PDB entry 1ID3 | X-ray diffraction, 3.10 A resolution | chains C and D of the 10 polymer chains in the assembly

== Chain C ==
Molecule: Histone H2A.1
From: Saccharomyces cerevisiae
Reference sequence: P04911 (H2A1_YEAST); residues 1-131 here = UniProt positions 1-131
Amino-acid sequence (131 residues; each row starts with the number of its first residue):
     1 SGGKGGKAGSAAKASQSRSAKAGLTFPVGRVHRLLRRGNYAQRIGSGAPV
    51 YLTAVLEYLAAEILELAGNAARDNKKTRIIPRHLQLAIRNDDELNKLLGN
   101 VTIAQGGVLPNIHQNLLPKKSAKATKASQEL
Unresolved in the structure: 1-15, 126-131
Ion coordination: Mn2+: D91, E93
Swiss-Prot annotation at these positions:
  - site: K120 (Not ubiquitinated)
  - modified residue: K120 (N6-malonyllysine)

== Chain D ==
Molecule: Histone H2B.2
From: Saccharomyces cerevisiae
Reference sequence: P02294 (H2B2_YEAST); residues 1-130 here = UniProt positions 1-130
Amino-acid sequence (130 residues; numbered 1 to 130; the number before each row is that of its first residue):
     1 SSAAEKKPASKAPAEKKPAAKKTSTSVDGKKRSKVRKETYSSYIYKVLKQ
    51 THPDTGISQKSMSILNSFVNDIFERIATEASKLAAYNKKSTISAREIQTA
   101 VRLILPGELAKHAVSEGTRAVTKYSSSTQA
Unresolved in the structure: 1-35, 129-130
Ion coordination: Mn2+: H112 (shared with 1 residue of chain G; 1 residue of chain H)
Swiss-Prot annotation at these positions:
  - modified residue (N6-acetyllysine): K7, K17, K22
  - cross-link (Glycyl lysine isopeptide (Lys-Gly)): K7 (interchain with G-Cter in SUMO), K17 (interchain with G-Cter in SUMO)
Reported in the primary citation:
  - Mn2+ coordination: E108, H112
  - post-translational modification sites: K123 (citing earlier work)

== Chain C / chain D interface ==
Contacting residue pairs (106; chain C residue first):
  R18(C) - Y124(D)
  K21(C) - K123(D)
  K21(C) - Y124(D)
  K21(C) - S127(D)
  A22(C) - A120(D)
  A22(C) - K123(D)
  L24(C) - A120(D)  hydrophobic
  T25(C) - Y43(D)
  T25(C) - K46(D)
  T25(C) - Q50(D)  hydrogen bond
  F26(C) - Y40(D)  hydrophobic
  F26(C) - Y43(D)  hydrophobic
  F26(C) - I44(D)  hydrophobic
  F26(C) - V47(D)  hydrophobic
  P27(C) - Y43(D)
  R30(C) - E38(D)  salt bridge
  R30(C) - T39(D)  hydrogen bond (side chain-backbone)
  R30(C) - Y43(D)  hydrogen bond
  V31(C) - F73(D)  hydrophobic
  R33(C) - E38(D)  salt bridge
  L34(C) - Y40(D)
  L34(C) - F73(D)  hydrophobic
  L35(C) - F73(D)  hydrophobic
  L35(C) - A77(D)  hydrophobic
  Y40(C) - F73(D)
  Y40(C) - E74(D)  hydrogen bond
  Y40(C) - A77(D)  hydrophobic
  Y40(C) - S81(D)  hydrogen bond (backbone-side chain)
  Y40(C) - I92(D)  hydrophobic
  A41(C) - S90(D)
  A41(C) - I92(D)  hydrophobic
  Q42(C) - S90(D)  hydrogen bond (backbone-backbone)
  R43(C) - S90(D)  hydrogen bond (backbone-backbone)
  R43(C) - T91(D)
  R43(C) - I92(D)  hydrogen bond (backbone-backbone)
  I44(C) - T91(D)
  I44(C) - I92(D)
  G45(C) - T91(D)
  G45(C) - I92(D)  hydrogen bond (backbone-backbone)
  G47(C) - A94(D)
  G47(C) - V121(D)
  A48(C) - I92(D)
  A48(C) - S93(D)
  A48(C) - A94(D)  hydrophobic
  A48(C) - I97(D)  hydrophobic
  V50(C) - A120(D)
  V50(C) - V121(D)  hydrophobic
  Y51(C) - A94(D)  hydrophobic
  Y51(C) - I97(D)  hydrophobic
  Y51(C) - Q98(D)  hydrogen bond
  Y51(C) - V114(D)
  Y51(C) - G117(D)
  Y51(C) - T118(D)
  Y51(C) - V121(D)
  L52(C) - F73(D)  hydrophobic
  L52(C) - I76(D)  hydrophobic
  A54(C) - E116(D)
  A54(C) - G117(D)
  A54(C) - A120(D)  hydrophobic
  V55(C) - I76(D)  hydrophobic
  V55(C) - V101(D)  hydrophobic
  V55(C) - A113(D)  hydrophobic
  L56(C) - V69(D)
  L56(C) - F73(D)  hydrophobic
  E57(C) - V47(D)
  Y58(C) - L109(D)
  Y58(C) - H112(D)
  Y58(C) - A113(D)
  L59(C) - I72(D)  hydrophobic
  A61(C) - V47(D)  hydrophobic
  E62(C) - L109(D)
  I63(C) - L65(D)  hydrophobic
  I63(C) - F68(D)  hydrophobic
  L64(C) - I44(D)
  L64(C) - L48(D)  hydrophobic
  L64(C) - L65(D)  hydrophobic
  E65(C) - H52(D)  salt bridge
  T77(C) - T55(D)
  T77(C) - G56(D)  hydrogen bond (backbone-backbone)
  R78(C) - G56(D)
  R78(C) - S58(D)
  I79(C) - T55(D)
  I79(C) - G56(D)  hydrogen bond (backbone-backbone)
  I79(C) - I57(D)
  I79(C) - S58(D)  hydrogen bond (backbone-backbone)
  I79(C) - S61(D)  hydrogen bond (backbone-side chain)
  I80(C) - S58(D)
  I80(C) - S61(D)  hydrogen bond (backbone-side chain)
  P81(C) - S61(D)
  P81(C) - I64(D)  hydrophobic
  L84(C) - S61(D)
  L84(C) - I64(D)  hydrophobic
  L84(C) - L65(D)  hydrophobic
  E93(C) - P106(D)
  E93(C) - E108(D)
  E93(C) - L109(D)
  L94(C) - L109(D)  hydrophobic
  K96(C) - P106(D)
  L97(C) - I72(D)  hydrophobic
  L97(C) - R75(D)  hydrogen bond (backbone-side chain)
  L97(C) - I104(D)
  L97(C) - L105(D)  hydrophobic
  L98(C) - F68(D)  hydrophobic
  V101(C) - D71(D)
  V101(C) - R75(D)
  I103(C) - I64(D)  hydrophobic
Interface residues without a listed pair, chain C (50 interface residues in all): G23, G68, A104
Interface residues without a listed pair, chain D (54 interface residues in all): D54, K60, T78

== Summary ==
Chain C and chain D form an interface of 50 and 54 residues respectively; the contacts include 16 hydrogen
bonds and 3 salt bridges. Among the polar pairs are R30(C)-E38(D), R33(C)-E38(D) and E65(C)-H52(D). D91(C) and
E93(C) coordinate Mn2+. The paper reports Mn2+ coordination by E108(D) and H112(D); a modification site at
K123(D).
Here chain C is Histone H2A.1 and chain D is Histone H2B.2, both from Saccharomyces cerevisiae. Entry 1ID3
(Crystal structure of the yeast nucleosome core particle reveals fundamental differences in inter-nucleosome
interactions) was determined by X-ray diffraction.
